PDB entry 6O71 | X-ray diffraction, 2.55 A resolution | chains A and C of the 4 polymer chains in the assembly

Chain A:
Name: Csm6
Source organism: Thermococcus onnurineus
UniProtKB: B6YWC3 (B6YWC3_THEON); residues 1-432 here = UniProt positions 1-432
Sequence (440 residues; row label = number of the first residue in the row; numbers below 1 keep their minus sign (Met-1 is residue -1)):
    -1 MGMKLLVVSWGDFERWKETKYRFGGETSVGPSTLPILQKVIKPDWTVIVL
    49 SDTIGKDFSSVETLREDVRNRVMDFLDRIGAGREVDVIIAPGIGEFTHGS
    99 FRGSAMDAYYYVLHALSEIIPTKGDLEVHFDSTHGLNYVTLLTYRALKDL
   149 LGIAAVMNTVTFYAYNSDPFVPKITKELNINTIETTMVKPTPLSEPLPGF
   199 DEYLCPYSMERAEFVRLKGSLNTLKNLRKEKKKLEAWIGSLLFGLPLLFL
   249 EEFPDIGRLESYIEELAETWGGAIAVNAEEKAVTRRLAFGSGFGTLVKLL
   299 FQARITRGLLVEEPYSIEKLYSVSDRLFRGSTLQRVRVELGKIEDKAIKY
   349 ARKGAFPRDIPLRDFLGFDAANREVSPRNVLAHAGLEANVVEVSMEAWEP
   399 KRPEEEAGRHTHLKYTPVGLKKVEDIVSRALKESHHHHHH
Disordered / not traced: -1 to 0, 434-438
Differences from the reference sequence: initiating methionine (-1); expression tag (0, 433-438)

Chain C:
Molecule: Cyclic DNA cdA4
Sequence (4 nucleotides; each row starts with the number of its first residue):
     1 AAAA
Covalently attached groups: covalent link DA1-DA4

How chain A and chain C interact:
Contacting residue pairs (10; chain A residue first):
  Arg333(A) - DA2(C)  salt bridge to the phosphate
  Lys340(A) - DA2(C)  sugar contact
  Phe366(A) - DA1(C)  base contact
  Phe366(A) - DA4(C)  stacking on the base
  Asp367(A) - DA4(C)  hydrogen bond to the base
  Asn377(A) - DA1(C)  base contact
  His381(A) - DA1(C)  stacking on the base
  Leu384(A) - DA1(C)  base contact
  Glu385(A) - DA1(C)  base contact
  Ala386(A) - DA1(C)  hydrogen bond to the base
Interface residues without a listed pair, chain A (12 interface residues in all): Val336, Glu337, Ala369
Interface residues without a listed pair, chain C (4 interface residues in all): DA3

Overview:
12 residues of chain A and 4 residues of chain C are in contact; the contacts include 2 hydrogen bonds, 1 salt
bridge and 2 aromatic stacking contacts. Polar pairs include Asp367(A)-DA4(C), Ala386(A)-DA1(C) and
Arg333(A)-DA2(C).
Chain A is Csm6 (Thermococcus onnurineus) and chain C is Cyclic DNA cdA4; the structure, Crystal structure of
Csm6 in complex with cdA4 by soaking cdA4 into Csm6, was determined by X-ray diffraction (same publication as
6O6V and 6O6X).
